2BAL - chain A; structure by X-ray diffraction, 2.10 A resolution.

Chain A:
Name: Mitogen-activated protein kinase 14
From: Homo sapiens
Notes: EC 2.7.1.37
UniProtKB: Q16539 (MK14_HUMAN); residues 2-360 here correspond to UniProt positions 1-359 (UniProt number = residue number - 1)
Amino-acid sequence (365 residues; row label = number of the first residue in the row; numbers below 1 keep their minus sign (His-4 is residue -4)):
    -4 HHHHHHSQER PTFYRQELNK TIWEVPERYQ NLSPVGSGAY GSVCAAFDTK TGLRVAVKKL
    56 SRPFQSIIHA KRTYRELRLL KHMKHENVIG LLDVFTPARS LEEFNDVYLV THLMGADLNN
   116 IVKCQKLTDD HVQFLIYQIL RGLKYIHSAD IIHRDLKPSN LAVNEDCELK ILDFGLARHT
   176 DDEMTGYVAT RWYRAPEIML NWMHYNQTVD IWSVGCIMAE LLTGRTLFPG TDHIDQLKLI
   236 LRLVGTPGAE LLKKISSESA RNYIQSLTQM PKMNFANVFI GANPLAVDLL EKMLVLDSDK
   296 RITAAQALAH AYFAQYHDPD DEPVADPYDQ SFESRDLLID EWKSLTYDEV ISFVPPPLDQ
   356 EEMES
Not modelled in the structure: -4 to 4, 173-183, 354-360
Construct notes: expression tag (-4 to 1); modified residue (162)
Modified / non-standard residues: Cys162 (s-mercaptocysteine; CSS)
Small-molecule neighbours: pyrazoloamine (PQA; [5-amino-1-(4-fluorophenyl)-1H-pyrazol-4-yl][3-(piperidin-4-yloxy)phenyl]methanone): Val30, Val38, Ala51, Lys53, Glu71, Leu75, Ile84, Leu104, Thr106, His107, Leu108, Met109, Gly110, Ala111, Asp112, Ala157, Leu167
Swiss-Prot annotation at these positions:
  - binding site (ATP): Lys54
  - modified residue: Lys54 (N6-acetyllysine)

Summary:
Chain A binds pyrazoloamine. UniProt lists ATP-binding residue Lys54.
Chain A is Mitogen-activated protein kinase 14 (Homo sapiens); the structure, p38alpha MAP kinase bound to
pyrazoloamine, was determined by X-ray diffraction together with 2BAJ, 2BAK and 2BAQ from the same study.
